7V28 - chains B and D of the 6 polymer chains in the assembly; structure by X-ray diffraction, 3.07 A resolution.

Chain B (and D):
Molecule: Rieske (2Fe-2S) domain protein
Organism: Comamonas testosteroni (strain DSM 14576 / KF-1)
Notes: chain D of this document is another copy of the same molecule, construct and numbering; everything in this record applies to it too
UniProtKB: B7WQT1 (B7WQT1_COMTK); numbering as in UniProt (aligned over 1-439)
Sequence (439 residues; row label = number of the first residue in the row):
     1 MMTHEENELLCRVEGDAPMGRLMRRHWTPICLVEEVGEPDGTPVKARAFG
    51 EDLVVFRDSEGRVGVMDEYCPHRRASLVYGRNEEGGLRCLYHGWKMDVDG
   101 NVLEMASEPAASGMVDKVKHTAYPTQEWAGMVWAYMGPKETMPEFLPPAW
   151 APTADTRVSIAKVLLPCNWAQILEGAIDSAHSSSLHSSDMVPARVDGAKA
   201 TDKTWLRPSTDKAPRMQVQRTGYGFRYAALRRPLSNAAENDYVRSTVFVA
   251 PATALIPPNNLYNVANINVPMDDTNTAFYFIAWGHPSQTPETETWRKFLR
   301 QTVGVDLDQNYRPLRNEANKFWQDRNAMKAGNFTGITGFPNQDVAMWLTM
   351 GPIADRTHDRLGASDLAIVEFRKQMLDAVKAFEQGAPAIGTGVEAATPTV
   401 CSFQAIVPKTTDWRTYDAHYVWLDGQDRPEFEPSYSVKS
Not modelled in the structure: 426-439 (chain D: 110-112, 191-206, 424-439)
Metal / ion sites: 2Fe-2S cluster Fe: Cys70, His72, Cys89, His92; Fe2+: His181, His186, Asp343
Residues lining bound ligands:
  - 2Fe-2S cluster (FES): Cys70, His72, Arg73, Arg74, Ala75, Cys89, Tyr91, His92, Gly93, Trp94
  - terephthalic acid (UB7): Gly175, Ala176, His181, Ser182, Met190, Arg207, Arg244, Ile256, Pro257, Asn266, Phe278, Phe280, Phe339, Pro340, Asp343, Trp347
What the authors report for this chain:
  - binding site for terephthalic acid: Arg207, Arg244, Ile256, Phe280, Phe339
  - specificity-determining residues: Arg207, Arg244
  - mutagenesis - R207A, R244A: abolished catalytic activity on phthalate

Chain B / chain D interface:
Pairs across the interface - 7 pairs, chain B then chain D:
  Asp324(B) - Asn326(D)  hydrogen bond
  Asn326(B) - Asp324(D)  hydrogen bond
  Asn326(B) - Asn326(D)
  Asn326(B) - Ala327(D)
  Ala327(B) - Asn326(D)
  Ala330(B) - Asn326(D)
  Ala330(B) - Ala330(D)  hydrophobic
Interface residues without a listed pair, chain B (5 interface residues in all): Lys329
Interface residues without a listed pair, chain D (5 interface residues in all): Lys329

Overview:
Chain B and chain D each contribute 5 residues to their interface, with 2 hydrogen bonds. Its one
hydrogen-bonded contact is Asp324(B)-Asn326(D). The paper reports a binding site for terephthalic acid at
Arg207(B), Arg244(B) and Ile256(B) among others; R207A and R244A of chain B abolish catalytic activity on
phthalate.
Both chains are Rieske (2Fe-2S) domain protein (Comamonas testosteroni (strain DSM 14576 / KF-1)). Entry 7V28
(Crystal Structure of phthalate dioxygenase in complex with terephthalate) was determined by X-ray diffraction
together with 7FHR, 7FJL and 7V25 from the same study.
